Entry 7MSM (electron microscopy, 2.79 A resolution); this record covers chains A and D of the 55 polymer chains in the assembly.

Chain A:
Molecule: 23S rRNA
Source organism: Mycobacterium tuberculosis (strain ATCC 25618 / H37Rv)
Sequence (3138 nucleotides; row label = number of the first residue in the row):
     1 UUGUAAGUGUCUAAGGGCGCAUGGUGGAUGCCUUGGCAUCGAGAGCCGAU
    51 GAAGGACGUGGGAGGCUGCGAUAUGCCUCGGGGAGCUGUCAACCGAGCGU
   101 GGAUCCGAGGAUUUCCGAAUGGGGAAACCCAGCACGAGUGAUGUCGUGCU
   151 ACCCGCAUCUGAAUAUAUAGGGUGCGGGAGGGAACGCGGGGAAGUGAAAC
   201 AUCUCAGUACCCGUAGGAGGAGAAAACAAUUGUGAUUCCGCAAGUAGUGG
   251 CGAGCGAACGCGGAACAGGCUAAACCGCACGCAUGGGUAACCGGGUAGGG
   301 GUUGUGUGUGCGGGGUUGUGGGAGGAUAUGUCUCAGCGCUACCCGGCUGA
   351 GAGGCAGUCAGAAAGUGUCGUGGUUAGCGGAAGUGGCCUGGGAUGGUCUG
   401 CCGUAGACGGUGAGAGCCCGGUACGCGAAAACCCGGCACCUGCCUAGUAU
   451 CAAUUCCCGAGUAGCAGCGGGCCCGUGGAAUCCGCUGUGAAUCCGCCGGG
   501 ACCACCCGGUAAGCCUAAAUACUCCUCGAUGACCGAUAGCGGAUUAGUAC
   551 CGUGAGGGAAUGGUGAAAAGUACCCCGGGAGGGGAGUGAAAGAGUACCUG
   601 AAACCGUGUGCCUACAAUCCGUCAGAGCCUCCUUUUCCUCUCCGGAGGAG
   651 GGUGGUGAUGGCGUGCCUUUUGAAGAAUGAGCCUGCGAGUCAGGGACAUG
   701 UCGCAAGGUUAACCCGUGUGGGGUAGCCGCAGCGAAAGCGAGUCUGAAUA
   751 GGGCGACCCACACGCGCAUACGCGCGUGUGAAUAGUGGCGUGUUCUGGAC
   801 CCGAAGCGGAGUGAUCUACCCAUGGCCAGGGUGAAGCGCGGGUAAGACCG
   851 CGUGGAGGCCCGAACCCACUUAGGUUGAAGACUGAGGGGAUGAGCUGUGG
   901 GUAGGGGUGAAAGGCCAAUCAAACUCCGUGAUAGCUGGUUCUCCCCGAAA
   951 UGCAUUUAGGUGCAGCGUUGCGUGGUUCACCGCGGAGGUAGAGCUACUGG
  1001 AUGGCCGAUGGGCCCUACUAGGUUACUGACGUCAGCCAAACUCCGAAUGC
  1051 CGUGGUGUAAAGCGUGGCAGUGAGACGGCGGGGGAUAAGCUCCGUACGUC
  1101 GAAAGGGAAACAGCCCAGAUCGCCGGCUAAGGCCCCCAAGCGUGUGCUAA
  1151 GUGGGAAAGGAUGUGCAGUCGCAAAGACAACCAGGAGGUUGGCUUAGAAG
  1201 CAGCCACCCUUGAAAGAGUGCGUAAUAGCUCACUGGUCAAGUGAUUGUGC
  1251 GCCGAUAAUGUAGCGGGGCUCAAGCACACCGCCGAAGCCGCGGCACAUCC
  1301 ACCUUGUGGUGGGUGUGGGUAGGGGAGCGUCCCUCAUUCAGCGAAGCCAC
  1351 CGGGUGACCGGUGGUGGAGGGUGGGGGAGUGAGAAUGCAGGCAUGAGUAG
  1401 CGACAAGGCAAGUGAGAACCUUGCCCGCCGAAAGACCAAGGGUUCCUGGG
  1451 CCAGGCCAGUCCGCCCAGGGUGAGUCGGGACCUAAGGCGAGGCCGACAGG
  1501 CGUAGUCGAUGGACAACGGGUUGAUAUUCCCGUACCCGUGUGUGGGCGCC
  1551 CGUGACGAAUCAGCGGUACUAACCACCCAAAACCGGAUCGAUCACUCCCC
  1601 UUCGGGGGUGUGGAGUUCUGGGGCUGCGUGGGAACUUCGCUGGUAGUAGU
  1651 CAAGCGAAGGGGUGACGCAGGAAGGUAGCCGUACCAGUCAGUGGUAACAC
  1701 UGGGGCAAGCCGGUAGGGAGAGCGAUAGGCAAAUCCGUCGCUCACUAAUC
  1751 CUGAGAGGUGACGCAUAGCCGGUUGAGGCGAAUUCGGUGAUCCUCUGCUG
  1801 CCAAGAAAAGCCUCUAGCGAGCACACACACGGCCCGUACCCCAAACCGAC
  1851 ACAGGUGGUCAGGUAGAGCAUACCAAGGCGUACGAGAUAACUAUGGUUAA
  1901 GGAACUCGGCAAAAUGCCCCCGUAACUUCGGGAGAAGGGGGACCGGAAUA
  1951 UCGUGAACACCCUUGCGGUGGGAGCGGGAUCCGGUCGCAGAAACCAGUGA
  2001 GGAGCGACUGUUUACUAAAAACACAGGUCCGUGCGAAGUCGCAAGACGAU
  2051 GUAUACGGACUGACGCCUGCCCGGUGCUGGAAGGUUAAGAGGACCCGUUA
  2101 ACCCGCAAGGGUGAAGCGGAGAAUUUAAGCCCCAGUAAACGGCGGUGGUA
  2151 ACUAUAACCAUCCUAAGGUAGCGAAAUUCCUUGUCGGGUAAGUUCCGACC
  2201 UGCACGAAUGGCGUAACGACUUCUCAACUGUCUCAACCAUAGACUCGGCG
  2251 AAAUUGCACUACGAGUAAAGAUGCUCGUUACGCGCGGCAGGACGAAAAGA
  2301 CCCCGGGACCUUCACUACAACUUGGUAUUGAUGUUCGGUACGGUUUGUGU
  2351 AGGAUAGGUGGGAGACUGUGAAACCUCGACGCCAGUUGGGGCGGAGUCGU
  2401 UGUUGAAAUACCACUCUGAUCGUAUUGGGCAUCUAACCUCGAACCCUGAA
  2451 UCGGGUUUAGGGACAGUGCCUGGCGGGUAGUUUAACUGGGGCGGUUGCCU
  2501 CCUAAAAUGUAACGGAGGCGCCCAAAGGUUCCCUCAACCUGGACGGCAAU
  2551 CAGGUGGCGAGUGUAAAUGCACAAGGGAGCUUGACUGCGAGACUUACAAG
  2601 UCAAGCAGGGACGAAAGUCGGGAUUAGUGAUCCGGCACCCCCGAGUGGAA
  2651 GGGGUGUCGCUCAACGGAUAAAAGGUACCCCGGGGAUAACAGGCUGAUCU
  2701 UCCCCAAGAGUCCAUAUCGACGGGAUGGUUUGGCACCUCGAUGUCGGCUC
  2751 GUCGCAUCCUGGGGCUGGAGCAGGUCCCAAGGGUUGGGCUGUUCGCCCAU
  2801 UAAAGCGGCACGCGAGCUGGGUUUAGAACGUCGUGAGACAGUUCGGUCUC
  2851 UAUCCGCCGCGCGCGUCAGAAACUUGAGGAAACCUGUCCCUAGUACGAGA
  2901 GGACCGGGACGGACGAACCUCUGGUGCACCAGUUGUCCCGCCAGGGGCAC
  2951 CGCUGGAUAGCCACGUUCGGUCAGGAUAACCGCUGAAAGCAUCUAAGCGG
  3001 GAAACCUUCUCCAAGAUCAGGUUUCUCACCCACUUGGUGGGAUAAGGCCC
  3051 CCCGCAGAACACGGGUUCAAUAGGUCAGACCUGGAAGCUCAGUAAUGGGU
  3101 GUAGGGAACUGGUGCUAACCGGCCGAAAACUUACAACA
Not modelled in the structure: 1-4, 1013-1022, 3133-3138
Modified / non-standard residues: 5MU (5-methyluridine 5'-monophosphate) at position 2177; OMG (o2'-methylguanosine-5'-monophosphate) at position 2791
Bound ions: Mg2+ site 1: C31, G1370; Mg2+ site 2: C46, G217; Mg2+ site 3 near G60 (its only coordinating residue here); Mg2+ site 4 near U72 (its only coordinating residue here); Mg2+ site 5 near U120 (its only coordinating residue here); Mg2+ site 6: A162, U166; Mg2+ site 7: G194, U2481; Mg2+ site 8: G194, U195; Mg2+ site 9: A199, C200; Mg2+ site 10 near G220 (its only coordinating residue here); Mg2+ site 11 near C251 (its only coordinating residue here); Mg2+ site 12: G379, G421; 154 more Mg2+ sites not listed
Ligand contacts: N-formylmethionine (FME): G2299, A2300, C2301, A2689, U2823

Chain D:
Protein: 50S ribosomal protein L3
Source organism: Mycobacterium tuberculosis (strain ATCC 25618 / H37Rv)
UniProt: P9WH87 (RL3_MYCTU); residues 1-217 here = UniProt positions 1-217
Chain sequence (217 residues; row label = number of the first residue in the row):
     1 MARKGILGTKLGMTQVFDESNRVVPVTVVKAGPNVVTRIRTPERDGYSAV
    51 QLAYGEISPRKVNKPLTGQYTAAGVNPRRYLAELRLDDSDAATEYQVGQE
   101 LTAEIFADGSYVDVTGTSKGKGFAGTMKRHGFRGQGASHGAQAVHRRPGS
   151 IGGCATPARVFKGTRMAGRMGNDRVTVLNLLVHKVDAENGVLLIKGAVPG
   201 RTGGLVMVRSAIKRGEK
Not modelled in the structure: 1, 215-217

Chain A / chain D interface:
Contacting residue pairs (201; chain A residue first):
  A872(A) - Gly140(D)  phosphate contact
  G873(A) - Gln142(D)  phosphate contact
  U875(A) - Gln142(D)  hydrogen bond to the base
  U1259(A) - Thr156(D)  base contact
  U1259(A) - Pro157(D)  base contact
  U1259(A) - Arg159(D)  hydrogen bond to the base
  U1259(A) - Phe161(D)  base contact
  A1889(A) - Phe123(D)  hydrogen bond to the sugar
  A1890(A) - Phe123(D)  sugar contact
  A1890(A) - Ala124(D)  sugar contact
  A1890(A) - Gly125(D)  hydrogen bond to the sugar
  A1890(A) - Ala167(D)  sugar contact
  C1891(A) - Arg146(D)  salt bridge to the phosphate
  C1891(A) - Arg147(D)  phosphate contact
  U1892(A) - Ala143(D)  sugar contact
  U1892(A) - Val144(D)  phosphate contact
  U1892(A) - His145(D)  hydrogen bond to the phosphate
  U1892(A) - Arg146(D)  hydrogen bond to the phosphate
  A1893(A) - Ala143(D)  phosphate contact
  A1893(A) - His145(D)  salt bridge to the phosphate
  C1905(A) - His139(D)  hydrogen bond to the base
  U1906(A) - His139(D)  sugar contact
  G1908(A) - His139(D)  hydrogen bond to the base
  C1910(A) - Ser138(D)  hydrogen bond to the base
  C1910(A) - His139(D)  stacking on the base
  U2231(A) - Ser138(D)  sugar contact
  U2231(A) - His139(D)  sugar contact
  C2232(A) - Gly136(D)  phosphate contact
  C2232(A) - Ala137(D)  hydrogen bond to the phosphate
  A2235(A) - Met127(D)  sugar contact
  A2235(A) - Arg133(D)  phosphate contact
  A2236(A) - Met127(D)  phosphate contact
  A2236(A) - Arg146(D)  salt bridge to the phosphate
  C2262(A) - Arg159(D)  hydrogen bond to the phosphate
  G2263(A) - Arg159(D)  salt bridge to the phosphate
  G2270(A) - Thr156(D)  hydrogen bond to the base
  G2286(A) - Phe123(D)  base contact
  G2287(A) - Met166(D)  base contact
  C2288(A) - Pro148(D)  phosphate contact
  C2288(A) - Ile151(D)  sugar contact
  C2288(A) - Met166(D)  base contact
  A2289(A) - Arg147(D)  salt bridge to the phosphate
  A2289(A) - Gly149(D)  sugar contact
  A2289(A) - Ile151(D)  sugar contact
  G2290(A) - Ser150(D)  phosphate contact
  G2290(A) - Ile151(D)  hydrogen bond to the phosphate
  G2290(A) - Gly152(D)  sugar contact
  G2290(A) - Gly153(D)  sugar contact
  G2290(A) - Cys154(D)  hydrogen bond to the sugar
  G2290(A) - Pro157(D)  hydrogen bond to the sugar
  G2290(A) - Ala158(D)  hydrogen bond to the base
  G2290(A) - Arg159(D)  base contact
  G2290(A) - Val160(D)  base contact
  G2291(A) - Cys154(D)  hydrogen bond to the phosphate
  G2291(A) - Ala155(D)  sugar contact
  G2291(A) - Ala158(D)  sugar contact
  U2749(A) - Arg133(D)  phosphate contact
  U2749(A) - Gly134(D)  sugar contact
  U2749(A) - Gln135(D)  sugar contact
  U2749(A) - Pro148(D)  hydrogen bond to the sugar
  U2749(A) - Gly149(D)  base contact
  U2749(A) - Ser150(D)  hydrogen bond to the base
  C2750(A) - Phe132(D)  phosphate contact
  C2750(A) - Arg133(D)  salt bridge to the phosphate
  C2750(A) - Pro148(D)  sugar contact
  C2750(A) - Ser150(D)  hydrogen bond to the sugar
  G2751(A) - Phe132(D)  phosphate contact
  G2751(A) - Arg165(D)  salt bridge to the phosphate
  C2809(A) - Thr156(D)  hydrogen bond to the sugar
  A2810(A) - Cys154(D)  phosphate contact
  A2810(A) - Ala155(D)  base contact
  A2810(A) - Thr156(D)  hydrogen bond to the phosphate
  G2812(A) - Ser150(D)  base contact
  G2812(A) - Gly152(D)  hydrogen bond to the base
  G2812(A) - Gly153(D)  sugar contact
  G2812(A) - Cys154(D)  hydrogen bond to the sugar
  C2813(A) - Ser150(D)  hydrogen bond to the sugar
  C2813(A) - Gly153(D)  sugar contact
  C2813(A) - Cys154(D)  hydrogen bond to the phosphate
  G2816(A) - Gln135(D)  base contact
  G2816(A) - Val144(D)  sugar contact
  G2816(A) - Arg147(D)  salt bridge to the phosphate
  G2816(A) - Gly149(D)  base contact
  G2816(A) - Ser150(D)  base contact
  C2817(A) - Ala141(D)  sugar contact
  C2817(A) - Gln142(D)  sugar contact
  C2817(A) - Val144(D)  sugar contact
  U2818(A) - His139(D)  phosphate contact
  U2818(A) - Gly140(D)  sugar contact
  U2818(A) - Gln142(D)  phosphate contact
  G2819(A) - Gly140(D)  phosphate contact
  U2849(A) - Gln142(D)  phosphate contact
  G2856(A) - Ile151(D)  base contact
  G2856(A) - Arg159(D)  sugar contact
  G2856(A) - Val160(D)  hydrogen bond to the sugar
  C2857(A) - Val160(D)  sugar contact
  C2857(A) - Phe161(D)  sugar contact
  C2857(A) - Lys162(D)  phosphate contact
  C2857(A) - Gly163(D)  phosphate contact
  C2857(A) - Thr164(D)  sugar contact
  C2857(A) - Met166(D)  hydrogen bond to the sugar
  C2858(A) - Arg129(D)  hydrogen bond to the sugar
  C2858(A) - Lys162(D)  phosphate contact
  C2858(A) - Gly163(D)  hydrogen bond to the phosphate
  C2858(A) - Thr164(D)  sugar contact
  C2858(A) - Met166(D)  hydrogen bond to the sugar
  C2858(A) - Ala167(D)  hydrogen bond to the sugar
  G2859(A) - Arg129(D)  salt bridge to the phosphate
  G2859(A) - Arg169(D)  hydrogen bond to the sugar
  C2860(A) - Arg169(D)  sugar contact
  A2871(A) - Asn63(D)  sugar contact
  A2871(A) - Gln69(D)  base contact
  A2872(A) - Leu66(D)  sugar contact
  A2872(A) - Gln69(D)  hydrogen bond to the base
  A2872(A) - Leu81(D)  sugar contact
  C2873(A) - Arg40(D)  hydrogen bond to the sugar
  C2873(A) - Gln51(D)  hydrogen bond to the sugar
  C2873(A) - Leu81(D)  sugar contact
  C2873(A) - Glu83(D)  hydrogen bond to the sugar
  U2874(A) - Tyr47(D)  hydrogen bond to the sugar
  U2874(A) - Glu83(D)  hydrogen bond to the phosphate
  U2875(A) - Tyr47(D)  sugar contact
  U2875(A) - Arg85(D)  salt bridge to the phosphate
  G2876(A) - Arg85(D)  salt bridge to the phosphate
  A2917(A) - Ser118(D)  phosphate contact
  A2917(A) - Val175(D)  sugar contact
  A2917(A) - Pro199(D)  sugar contact
  C2918(A) - Lys10(D)  phosphate contact
  C2918(A) - Met13(D)  hydrogen bond to the sugar
  C2918(A) - Ser118(D)  phosphate contact
  C2918(A) - Lys119(D)  hydrogen bond to the phosphate
  C2918(A) - Lys121(D)  salt bridge to the phosphate
  C2918(A) - Ala197(D)  sugar contact
  C2918(A) - Val198(D)  sugar contact
  C2918(A) - Gly200(D)  hydrogen bond to the phosphate
  C2919(A) - Lys10(D)  salt bridge to the phosphate
  C2919(A) - Met13(D)  sugar contact
  C2919(A) - Lys119(D)  salt bridge to the phosphate
  C2919(A) - Gly200(D)  phosphate contact
  U2920(A) - Met13(D)  sugar contact
  U2920(A) - Gln15(D)  hydrogen bond to the sugar
  U2920(A) - Pro25(D)  base contact
  C2921(A) - Gln15(D)  sugar contact
  C2961(A) - Lys119(D)  salt bridge to the phosphate
  C2962(A) - Lys121(D)  salt bridge to the phosphate
  C2962(A) - Lys128(D)  salt bridge to the phosphate
  U2966(A) - Pro25(D)  sugar contact
  U2967(A) - Leu180(D)  sugar contact
  U2967(A) - Lys195(D)  sugar contact
  U2967(A) - Gly196(D)  sugar contact
  C2968(A) - Leu178(D)  hydrogen bond to the sugar
  C2968(A) - Asn179(D)  sugar contact
  G2969(A) - Asn179(D)  phosphate contact
  G2969(A) - Lys213(D)  phosphate contact
  G2970(A) - Lys213(D)  salt bridge to the phosphate
  U2971(A) - Lys213(D)  base contact
  C3009(A) - Leu178(D)  sugar contact
  C3009(A) - Ile212(D)  sugar contact
  C3009(A) - Lys213(D)  sugar contact
  U3010(A) - Thr176(D)  hydrogen bond to the phosphate
  C3011(A) - Arg174(D)  salt bridge to the phosphate
  C3011(A) - Thr176(D)  hydrogen bond to the phosphate
  C3012(A) - Arg174(D)  phosphate contact
  U3022(A) - Arg38(D)  hydrogen bond to the sugar
  U3022(A) - Arg40(D)  hydrogen bond to the base
  U3022(A) - Arg44(D)  sugar contact
  U3022(A) - Asp45(D)  hydrogen bond to the sugar
  U3023(A) - Arg38(D)  phosphate contact
  U3023(A) - Arg44(D)  salt bridge to the phosphate
  U3023(A) - Gln69(D)  hydrogen bond to the base
  U3024(A) - Lys64(D)  sugar contact
  U3024(A) - Pro65(D)  hydrogen bond to the sugar
  U3024(A) - Gly68(D)  sugar contact
  U3024(A) - Gln69(D)  hydrogen bond to the sugar
  C3025(A) - Lys64(D)  hydrogen bond to the phosphate
  C3025(A) - Pro65(D)  sugar contact
  U3026(A) - Lys64(D)  salt bridge to the phosphate
  A3045(A) - Lys64(D)  phosphate contact
  G3046(A) - Asn63(D)  hydrogen bond to the phosphate
  G3046(A) - Lys64(D)  hydrogen bond to the phosphate
  G3046(A) - Pro65(D)  sugar contact
  G3047(A) - Asn63(D)  hydrogen bond to the phosphate
  C3055(A) - Arg201(D)  sugar contact
  A3056(A) - Gly120(D)  phosphate contact
  A3056(A) - Asn172(D)  hydrogen bond to the phosphate
  A3056(A) - Arg201(D)  salt bridge to the phosphate
  G3057(A) - Gly120(D)  phosphate contact
  G3057(A) - Lys121(D)  phosphate contact
  G3057(A) - Gly122(D)  hydrogen bond to the phosphate
  G3057(A) - Arg169(D)  sugar contact
  G3057(A) - Asn172(D)  phosphate contact
  A3058(A) - Gly122(D)  phosphate contact
  A3058(A) - Phe123(D)  phosphate contact
  A3058(A) - Arg169(D)  phosphate contact
  C3060(A) - Arg169(D)  base contact
  G3065(A) - Lys61(D)  salt bridge to the phosphate
  G3065(A) - Arg79(D)  salt bridge to the phosphate
  U3066(A) - Arg60(D)  salt bridge to the phosphate
  U3066(A) - Lys61(D)  phosphate contact
  C3068(A) - Arg60(D)  hydrogen bond to the sugar
  A3069(A) - Arg60(D)  sugar contact
Interface residues without a listed pair, chain A (95 interface residues in all): G874, G1260, A1911, C2237, C2748, U2752, A2870, A2916, G2960, G3021, A3061, G3064
Interface residues without a listed pair, chain D (94 interface residues in all): Thr14, Ala82, Thr115, Gly168, Met170, Val177, Thr202, Arg209

In short:
Chain A and chain D form an interface of 95 and 94 residues respectively; the contacts include 59 hydrogen
bonds, 25 salt bridges and 1 aromatic stacking contact. Among the polar pairs are U875(A)-Gln142(D),
U1259(A)-Arg159(D) and C1905(A)-His139(D). Bound to chain A: N-formylmethionine.
Chain A is 23S rRNA and chain D is 50S ribosomal protein L3, both from Mycobacterium tuberculosis (strain ATCC
25618 / H37Rv); the structure, Mtb 70SIC in complex with MtbEttA at Trans_R0 state, was determined by electron
microscopy together with 7MSC, 7MSH, 7MSZ, 7MT2, 7MT3 and 7MT7 from the same study.
